2W50 - chain A; structure by X-ray diffraction, 1.60 A resolution.

# Chain A
Name: Armet-like protein 1
From: Homo sapiens
Notes: fragment: n-terminal domain, residues 32-133
Reference sequence: Q49AH0 (ARMEL_HUMAN); residues 6-107 here correspond to UniProt positions 32-133 (UniProt number = residue number + 26)
Amino-acid sequence (102 residues; numbered 6 to 107; the number before each row is that of its first residue):
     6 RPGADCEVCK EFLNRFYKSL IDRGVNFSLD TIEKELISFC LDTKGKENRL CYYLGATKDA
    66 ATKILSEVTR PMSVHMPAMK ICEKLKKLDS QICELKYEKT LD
Unresolved in the structure: 6-8, 107
Disulfides: Cys11-Cys98, Cys14-Cys87, Cys45-Cys56

# In short
Chain A is Armet-like protein 1 (Homo sapiens); the structure, N-terminal domain of human conserved dopamine
neurotrophic factor (CDNF), was determined by X-ray diffraction, deposited together with 2W51.
